Entry 6F3S (X-ray diffraction, 1.90 A resolution); this record covers chain A.

Chain A:
Molecule: Glycogen phosphorylase, muscle form
From: Oryctolagus cuniculus
Notes: EC 2.4.1.1
UniProtKB: P00489 (PYGM_RABIT); residues 0-842 here correspond to UniProt positions 1-843 (UniProt number = residue number + 1)
Sequence (843 residues; numbered 0 to 842; the number before each row is that of its first residue; numbering starts at 0):
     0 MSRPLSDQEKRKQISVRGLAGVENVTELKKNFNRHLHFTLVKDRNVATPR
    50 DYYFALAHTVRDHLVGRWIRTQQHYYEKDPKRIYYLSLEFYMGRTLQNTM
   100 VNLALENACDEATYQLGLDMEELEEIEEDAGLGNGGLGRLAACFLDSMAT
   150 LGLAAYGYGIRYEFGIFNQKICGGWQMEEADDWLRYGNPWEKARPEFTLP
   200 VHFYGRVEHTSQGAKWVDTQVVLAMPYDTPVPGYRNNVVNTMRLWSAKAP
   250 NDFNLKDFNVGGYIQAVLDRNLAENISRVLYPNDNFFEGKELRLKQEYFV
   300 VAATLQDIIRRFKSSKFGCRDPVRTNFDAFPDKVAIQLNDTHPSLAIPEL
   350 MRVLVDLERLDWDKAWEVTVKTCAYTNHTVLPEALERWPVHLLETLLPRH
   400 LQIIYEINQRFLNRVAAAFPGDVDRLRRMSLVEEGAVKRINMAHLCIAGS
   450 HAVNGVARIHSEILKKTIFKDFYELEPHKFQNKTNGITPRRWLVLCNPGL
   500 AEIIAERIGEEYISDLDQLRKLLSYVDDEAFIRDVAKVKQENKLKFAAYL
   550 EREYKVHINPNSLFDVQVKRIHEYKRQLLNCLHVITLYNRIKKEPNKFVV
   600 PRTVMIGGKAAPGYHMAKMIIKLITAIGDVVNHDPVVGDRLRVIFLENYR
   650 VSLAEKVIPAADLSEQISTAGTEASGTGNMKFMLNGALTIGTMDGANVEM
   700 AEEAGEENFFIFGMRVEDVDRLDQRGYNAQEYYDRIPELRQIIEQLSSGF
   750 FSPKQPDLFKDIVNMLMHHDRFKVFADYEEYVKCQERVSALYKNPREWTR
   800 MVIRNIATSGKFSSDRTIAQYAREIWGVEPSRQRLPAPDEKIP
Not modelled in the structure: 0-11, 255-260, 315-323, 837-842
Covalent attachments: pyridoxal phosphate (PLP) linked to Lys680
Ligand contacts:
  - 10d (CKW; (2R,3S,4R,5R,6S)-2-(hydroxymethyl)-6-[5-(4-phenylphenyl)-4H-1,2,4-triazol-3-yl]oxane-3,4,5-triol): Glu88, Asn133, Gly135, Leu136, Leu139, Tyr280, Asn282, Asp283, Asn284, Phe285, Arg292, His341, His377, Thr378, Val455, Asn484, Tyr573, Glu672, Ala673, Ser674, Gly675, Thr676
  - pyridoxal phosphate (PLP): Tyr90, Gly134, Gly135, Arg138, Trp491, Val567, Lys568, Lys574, Tyr648, Arg649, Val650, Ala653, Gln665, Glu672, Gly675, Thr676, Gly677
UniProt features mapped onto this chain:
  - binding site (AMP): Asp42, Tyr75, Arg309 to Cys318
  - site: Cys108 (Involved in the association of subunits), Cys142 (Involved in the association of subunits), Tyr155 (Can be labeled by an AMP analog)
  - modified residue: Ser1 (N-acetylserine), Ser14 (Phosphoserine), Tyr203 (Phosphotyrosine), Tyr226 (Phosphotyrosine), Ser429 (Phosphoserine), Tyr472 (Phosphotyrosine), Ser513 (Phosphoserine), Lys680 (N6-(pyridoxal phosphate)lysine), Ser746 (Phosphoserine), Ser747 (Phosphoserine)

Overview:
Bound to chain A: 10d. Covalently linked pyridoxal phosphate: at Lys680. From UniProt: 12 AMP-binding
residues.
Chain A is Glycogen phosphorylase, muscle form (Oryctolagus cuniculus); the structure, The crystal structure
of Glycogen Phosphorylase in complex with 10d, was determined by X-ray diffraction together with 6F3J, 6F3L,
6F3R and 6F3U from the same study.
